PDB entry 8HDP | electron microscopy, 3.20 A resolution | chains B and N of the 5 polymer chains in the assembly

Chain B:
Name: Guanine nucleotide-binding protein G(I)/G(S)/G(T) subunit beta-1
Source organism: Homo sapiens
Reference sequence: P62873 (GBB1_HUMAN); residues 2-340 here = UniProt positions 2-340
Amino-acid sequence (345 residues; numbered -4 to 340; the number before each row is that of its first residue; numbers below 1 keep their minus sign (Met-4 is residue -4)):
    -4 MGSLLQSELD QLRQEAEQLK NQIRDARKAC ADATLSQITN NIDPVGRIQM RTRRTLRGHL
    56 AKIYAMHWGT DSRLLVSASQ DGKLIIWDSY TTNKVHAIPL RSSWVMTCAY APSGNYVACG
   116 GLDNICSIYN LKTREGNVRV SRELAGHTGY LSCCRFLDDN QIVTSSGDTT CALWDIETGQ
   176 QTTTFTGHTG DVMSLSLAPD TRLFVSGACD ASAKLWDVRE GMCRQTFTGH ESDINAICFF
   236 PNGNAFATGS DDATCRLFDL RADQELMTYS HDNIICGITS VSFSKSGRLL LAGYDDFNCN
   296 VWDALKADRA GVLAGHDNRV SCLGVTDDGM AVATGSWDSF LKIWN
Disordered / not traced: -4 to 2
Differences from the reference sequence: cloning artifact (-4 to 1)

Chain N:
Name: Nanobody 35
Source organism: Camelus bactrianus
Notes: antibody fragment or engineered binder
Amino-acid sequence (128 residues; each row starts with the number of its first residue):
     1 QVQLQESGGG LVQPGGSLRL SCAASGFTFS NYKMNWVRQA PGKGLEWVSD ISQSGASISY
    61 TGSVKGRFTI SRDNAKNTLY LQMNSLKPED TAVYYCARCP APFTRDCFDV TSTTYAYRGQ
   121 GTQVTVSS
Cystine bridges: Cys22-Cys96, Cys99-Cys107

Chain B / chain N interface:
Contacting residue pairs - 24 pairs, chain B then chain N:
  Arg8(B) - Gln120(N)
  Lys15(B) - Gln3(N)
  Thr184(B) - Thr114(N)
  Cys204(B) - Tyr117(N)  hydrogen bond (backbone-side chain)
  Asp205(B) - Ala116(N)
  Ala206(B) - Tyr117(N)
  Thr223(B) - Gln1(N)  hydrogen bond (side chain-backbone)
  Thr223(B) - Val2(N)
  Gly224(B) - Gln1(N)
  His225(B) - Val2(N)
  Glu226(B) - Val2(N)
  Glu226(B) - Gly26(N)
  Glu226(B) - Phe27(N)
  Glu226(B) - Thr28(N)
  Glu226(B) - Tyr32(N)  hydrogen bond
  Glu226(B) - Arg98(N)  hydrogen bond (backbone-side chain)
  Ser227(B) - Arg98(N)
  Ser227(B) - Pro100(N)  hydrogen bond (side chain-backbone)
  Ser227(B) - Tyr117(N)
  Asp228(B) - Tyr117(N)  hydrogen bond
  Asp246(B) - Pro102(N)
  Asp247(B) - Tyr32(N)  hydrogen bond
  Asp247(B) - Pro102(N)
  Ile270(B) - Phe103(N)  hydrophobic
Interface residues without a listed pair, chain N (16 interface residues in all): Ala101

Summary:
15 residues of chain B face 16 of chain N across their interface, with 7 hydrogen bonds. Polar contacts
include Cys204(B)-Tyr117(N), Thr223(B)-Gln1(N) and Glu226(B)-Tyr32(N).
Chain B is Guanine nucleotide-binding protein G(I)/G(S)/G(T) subunit beta-1 (Homo sapiens) and chain N is
Nanobody 35 (Camelus bactrianus); the structure, Structure of A2BR bound to endogenous agonists adenosine, was
determined by electron microscopy (same publication as 8HDO).
